Entry 8PKI (electron microscopy, 2.58 A resolution); this record covers chains A and I of the 11 polymer chains in the assembly.

== Chain A ==
Protein: Histone H3.3
Source organism: Mus musculus
UniProtKB: P84244 (H33_MOUSE); residues 0-135 here correspond to UniProt positions 1-136 (UniProt number = residue number + 1)
Sequence (136 residues; numbered 0 to 135; the number before each row is that of its first residue; numbering starts at 0):
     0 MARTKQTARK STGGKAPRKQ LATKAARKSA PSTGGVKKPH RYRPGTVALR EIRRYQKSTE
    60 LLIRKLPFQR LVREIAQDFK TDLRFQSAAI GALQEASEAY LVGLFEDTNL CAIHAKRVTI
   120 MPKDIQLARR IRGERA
Unresolved in the structure: 0-42, 135
Curated features (UniProtKB/Swiss-Prot):
  - site: Ser31 (Interaction with ZMYND11)
  - modified residue: Arg2 (Asymmetric dimethylarginine), Thr3 (Phosphothreonine), Lys4 (Allysine), Gln5 (5-glutamyl dopamine), Thr6 (Phosphothreonine), Arg8 (Citrulline), Lys9 (N6,N6,N6-trimethyllysine), Ser10 (ADP-ribosylserine), Thr11 (Phosphothreonine), Lys14 (N6-(2-hydroxyisobutyryl)lysine), Arg17 (Asymmetric dimethylarginine), Lys18 (N6-(2-hydroxyisobutyryl)lysine), Lys23 (N6-(2-hydroxyisobutyryl)lysine), Arg26 (Citrulline), Lys27 (N6,N6,N6-trimethyllysine), Ser28 (ADP-ribosylserine), Ser31 (Phosphoserine), Lys36 (N6,N6,N6-trimethyllysine), Lys37 (N6-butyryllysine), Tyr41 (Phosphotyrosine) and 9 more in UniProt
  - lipidation: Lys18 (N6-decanoyllysine)

== Chain I ==
Molecule: 153-nt DNA strand
Source organism: synthetic construct
Sequence (153 nucleotides; each row starts with the number of its first residue; numbers below 1 keep their minus sign (DA-3 is residue -3)):
    -3 ATCCTGGAGA ATCCCGGTGC CGAGGCCGCT CAATTGGTCG TAGACAGCTC TAGCACCGCT
    57 TAAACGCACG TACGCGCTGT CCCCCGCGTT TTAACCGCCA AGGGGATTAC TCCCTAGTCT
   117 CCAGGCACGT TCAAGGCCAA TACATCCTGT GAT
Unresolved in the structure: -3 to 0, 138-149

== Chain A / chain I interface ==
Pairs across the interface (14):
  Pro43(A) with DA68(I), sugar contact
  Arg63(A) with DA60(I), phosphate contact
  Arg72(A) with DC50(I), salt bridge to the phosphate
  Arg83(A) with DG49(I), phosphate contact; DC50(I), phosphate contact
  Phe84(A) with DG49(I), sugar contact; DC50(I), hydrogen bond to the phosphate
  Gln85(A) with DG49(I), phosphate contact
  Arg116(A) with DG70(I), phosphate contact; DC71(I), salt bridge to the phosphate
  Val117(A) with DG70(I), hydrogen bond to the phosphate
  Thr118(A) with DC69(I), phosphate contact; DG70(I), hydrogen bond to the phosphate
  Met120(A) with DC71(I), phosphate contact
Also at the interface, not in a pair above, chain A (12 interface residues in all): Leu82, Ser86
Also at the interface, not in a pair above, chain I (8 interface residues in all): DA59

== In short ==
Chain A and chain I form an interface of 12 and 8 residues respectively; the contacts include 3 hydrogen bonds
and 2 salt bridges. Polar contacts include Phe84(A)-DC50(I), Val117(A)-DG70(I) and Thr118(A)-DG70(I).
Here chain A is Histone H3.3 (Mus musculus) and chain I is a 153-nt DNA strand (synthetic construct). Entry
8PKI (Cryo-EM structure of NR5A2-nucleosome complex SHL+5.5) was determined by electron microscopy together
with 8PKJ from the same study.
